Entry 5M5W (electron microscopy, 3.80 A resolution); this record covers chains D and G of the 16 polymer chains in the assembly.

[Chain D]
Protein: DNA-directed RNA polymerase I subunit RPA14
Organism: Saccharomyces cerevisiae S288c
UniProtKB: P50106 (RPA14_YEAST); residues 1-137 here = UniProt positions 1-137
Chain sequence (137 residues; each row starts with the number of its first residue):
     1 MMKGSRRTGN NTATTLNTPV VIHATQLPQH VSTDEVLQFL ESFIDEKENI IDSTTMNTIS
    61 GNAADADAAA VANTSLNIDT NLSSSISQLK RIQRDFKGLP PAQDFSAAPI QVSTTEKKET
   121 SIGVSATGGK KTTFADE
Disordered / not traced: 1-11, 50-79, 101-137
UniProt features mapped onto this chain:
  - modified residue: Ser121 (Phosphoserine)

[Chain G]
Protein: DNA-directed RNA polymerase I subunit RPA43
Organism: Saccharomyces cerevisiae S288c
UniProtKB: P46669 (RPA43_YEAST); numbering as in UniProt (aligned over 1-326)
Chain sequence (326 residues; each row starts with the number of its first residue):
     1 MSQVKRANEN RETARFIKKH KKQVTNPIDE KNGTSNCIVR VPIALYVSLA PMYLENPLQG
    61 VMKQHLNPLV MKYNNKVGGV VLGYEGLKIL DADPLSKEDT SEKLIKITPD TPFGFTWCHV
   121 NLYVWQPQVG DVLEGYIFIQ SASHIGLLIH DAFNASIKKN NIPVDWTFVH NDVEEDADVI
   181 NTDENNGNNN NEDNKDSNGG SNSLGKFSFG NRSLGHWVDS NGEPIDGKLR FTVRNVHTTG
   241 RVVSVDGTLI SDADEEGNGY NSSRSQAESL PIVSNKKIVF DDEVSIENKE SHKELDLPEV
   301 KEDNGSEIVY EENTSESNDG ESSDSD
Disordered / not traced: 1-7, 175-213, 252-326
UniProt features mapped onto this chain:
  - modified residue (Phosphoserine): Ser244, Ser251, Ser265, Ser269, Ser285

[Chain D / chain G interface]
Contacting residue pairs (57):
  Thr15(D) with Ser48(G)
  Leu16(D) with His65(G); Phe113(G), hydrophobic
  Asn17(D) with Gln64(G); His65(G)
  Thr18(D) with His65(G)
  Pro19(D) with Leu45(G), hydrophobic; Tyr46(G); His65(G)
  Val20(D) with Tyr46(G), hydrogen bond (backbone-backbone)
  Val21(D) with Leu45(G); Tyr46(G), hydrogen bond (backbone-backbone)
  Ile22(D) with Ile43(G), hydrophobic; Ala44(G); Leu45(G), hydrophobic; Lys76(G)
  His23(D) with Ile43(G); Ala44(G), hydrogen bond (backbone-backbone); Lys76(G)
  Ala24(D) with Pro42(G)
  Thr25(D) with Pro42(G), hydrogen bond (backbone-backbone)
  Gln26(D) with Pro42(G)
  Leu27(D) with Gln23(G)
  Pro28(D) with Gln23(G); Val39(G), hydrophobic; Arg40(G); Val41(G), hydrophobic
  Gln29(D) with Val39(G); Arg40(G), hydrogen bond (backbone-backbone); Pro42(G)
  His30(D) with Val24(G); Asn26(G); Pro27(G); Asn36(G), hydrogen bond
  Val31(D) with Asn36(G), hydrogen bond (backbone-side chain); Ile38(G), hydrophobic; Arg40(G)
  Glu35(D) with Arg40(G)
  Val36(D) with Ile38(G), hydrophobic
  Phe39(D) with Gly83(G); Tyr84(G); Glu85(G); Tyr123(G), hydrophobic
  Ser42(D) with Glu85(G)
  Phe43(D) with Tyr84(G)
  Ser85(D) with Val70(G)
  Arg91(D) with Asp151(G), hydrogen bond (side chain-backbone); Ala152(G)
  Ile92(D) with His150(G)
  Arg94(D) with Asp151(G), salt bridge
  Asp95(D) with His150(G), salt bridge
  Phe96(D) with His150(G)
  Leu99(D) with Glu134(G); Gly135(G); Tyr136(G), hydrophobic; Lys228(G)
  Pro100(D) with Tyr136(G)
Interface residues without a listed pair, chain D (31 interface residues in all): Lys47
Interface residues without a listed pair, chain G (36 interface residues in all): Thr25, Asn67, Pro68, Leu82, Leu148

[In short]
31 residues of chain D face 36 of chain G across their interface, with 8 hydrogen bonds and 2 salt bridges.
Polar pairs include Arg94(D)-Asp151(G), Asp95(D)-His150(G) and His30(D)-Asn36(G).
Here chain D is DNA-directed RNA polymerase I subunit RPA14 and chain G is DNA-directed RNA polymerase I
subunit RPA43, both from Saccharomyces cerevisiae S288c. Entry 5M5W (RNA Polymerase I open complex) was
determined by electron microscopy, deposited together with 5M5X, 5M5Y and 5M64.
